Entry 7M7J (electron microscopy, 4.30 A resolution (low resolution: residue-level contacts below are approximate; hydrogen-bond / salt-bridge calls are withheld)); this record covers chains B and D of the 6 polymer chains in the assembly.

== Chain B ==
Molecule: EryAI
Source organism: Saccharopolyspora erythraea
UniProtKB: Q5UNP6 (Q5UNP6_SACER); the construct lacks a stretch of the UniProt sequence, so the offset changes along the chain: 32-1490 = UniProt 557-2015; 1491-1573 = UniProt 3463-3545
Sequence (1593 residues; numbered 1 to 1593; the number before each row is that of its first residue):
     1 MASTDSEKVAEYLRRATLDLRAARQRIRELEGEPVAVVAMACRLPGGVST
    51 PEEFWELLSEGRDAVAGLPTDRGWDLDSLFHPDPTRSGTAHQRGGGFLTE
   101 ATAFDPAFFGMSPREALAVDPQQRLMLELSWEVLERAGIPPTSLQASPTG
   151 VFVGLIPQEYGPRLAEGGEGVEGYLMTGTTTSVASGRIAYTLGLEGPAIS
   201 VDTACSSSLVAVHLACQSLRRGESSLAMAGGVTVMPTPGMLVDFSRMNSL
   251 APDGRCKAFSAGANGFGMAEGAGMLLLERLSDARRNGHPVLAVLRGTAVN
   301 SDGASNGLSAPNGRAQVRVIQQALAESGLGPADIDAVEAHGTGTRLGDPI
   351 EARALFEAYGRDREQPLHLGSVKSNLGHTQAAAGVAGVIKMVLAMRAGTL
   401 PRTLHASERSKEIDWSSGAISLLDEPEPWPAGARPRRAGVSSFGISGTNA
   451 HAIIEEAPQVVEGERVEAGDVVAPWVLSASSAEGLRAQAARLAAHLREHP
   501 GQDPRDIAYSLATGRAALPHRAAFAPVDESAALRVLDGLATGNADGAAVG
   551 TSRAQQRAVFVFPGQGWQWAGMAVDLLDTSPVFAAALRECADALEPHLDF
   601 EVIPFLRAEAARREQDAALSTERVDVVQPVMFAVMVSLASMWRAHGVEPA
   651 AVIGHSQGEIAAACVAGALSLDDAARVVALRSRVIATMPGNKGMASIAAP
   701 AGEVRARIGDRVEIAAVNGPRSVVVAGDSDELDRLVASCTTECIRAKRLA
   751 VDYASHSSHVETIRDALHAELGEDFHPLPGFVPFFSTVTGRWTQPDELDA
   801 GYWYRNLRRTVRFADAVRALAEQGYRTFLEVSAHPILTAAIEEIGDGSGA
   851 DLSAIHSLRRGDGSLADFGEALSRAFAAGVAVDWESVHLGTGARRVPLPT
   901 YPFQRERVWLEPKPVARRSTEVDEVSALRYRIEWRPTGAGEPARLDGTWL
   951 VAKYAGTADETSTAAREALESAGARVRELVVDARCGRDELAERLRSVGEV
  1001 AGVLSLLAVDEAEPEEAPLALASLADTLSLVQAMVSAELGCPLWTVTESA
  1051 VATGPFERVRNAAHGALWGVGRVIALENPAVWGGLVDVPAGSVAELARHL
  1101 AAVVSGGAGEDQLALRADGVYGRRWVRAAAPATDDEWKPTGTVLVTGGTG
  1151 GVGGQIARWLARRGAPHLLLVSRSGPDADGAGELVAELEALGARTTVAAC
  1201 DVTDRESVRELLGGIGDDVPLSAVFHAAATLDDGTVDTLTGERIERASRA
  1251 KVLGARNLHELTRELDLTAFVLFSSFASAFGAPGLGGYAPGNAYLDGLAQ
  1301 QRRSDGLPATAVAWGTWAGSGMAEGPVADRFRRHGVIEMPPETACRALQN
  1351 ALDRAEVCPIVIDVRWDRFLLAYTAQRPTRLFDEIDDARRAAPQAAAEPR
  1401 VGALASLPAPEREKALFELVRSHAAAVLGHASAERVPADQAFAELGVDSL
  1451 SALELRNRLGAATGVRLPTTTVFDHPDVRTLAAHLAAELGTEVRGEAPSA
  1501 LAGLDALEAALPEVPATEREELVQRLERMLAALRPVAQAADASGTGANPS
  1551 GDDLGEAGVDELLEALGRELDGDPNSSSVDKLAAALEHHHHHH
Not modelled in the structure: 913-1593
Construct notes: expression tag (1-31, 1574-1593)

== Chain D ==
Molecule: 1B2 (light chain)
Source organism: Homo sapiens
Sequence (236 residues; each row starts with the number of its first residue):
     1 LFAIPLVVPFYSHSALDVVMTQSPLSLPVTPGEPASISCRSSQSLLHSNG
    51 YNYLDWYLQKPGQSPQLLIYLGSNRASGVPDRFSGSGSGTDFTLKISRVE
   101 AEDVGVYYCMQSLQTPRLTFGPGTKVDIKRTVAAPSVFIFPPSDEQLKSG
   151 TASVVCLLNNFYPRGAKVQWKVDNALQSGNSQESVTEQDSKDSTYSLSST
   201 LTLSKADYEKHKVYACEVTHQGLSSPVTKSFNRGEC
Not modelled in the structure: 1-16, 173-176, 210-214, 232-236
Cystine bridges: Cys39-Cys109, Cys156-Cys216

== Chain B / chain D interface ==
Residue-residue contacts (19):
  Ala10(B) with Asn49(D)
  Leu13(B) with Tyr51(D)
  Arg14(B) with Asn49(D); Tyr51(D)
  Thr17(B) with Asn74(D)
  Leu20(B) with Tyr70(D); Asn74(D)
  Arg21(B) with Ser73(D); Asn74(D)
  Arg24(B) with Arg75(D); Ala76(D); Ser77(D)
  Arg28(B) with Arg75(D); Asp81(D)
  Gly328(B) with Arg98(D)
  Leu329(B) with Arg98(D)
  Gly330(B) with Arg98(D)
  Ala332(B) with Gly32(D)
  Asp333(B) with Arg98(D)
Also at the interface, not in a pair above, chain D (12 interface residues in all): Leu71

== In short ==
13 residues of chain B and 12 residues of chain D are in contact.
Chain B is EryAI (Saccharopolyspora erythraea) and chain D is 1B2 (light chain) (Homo sapiens); the structure,
6-Deoxyerythronolide B synthase (DEBS) module 1 in complex with antibody fragment 1B2: "turnstile closed"
state (TE-free), was determined by electron microscopy, deposited together with 7M7E, 7M7F, 7M7G, 7M7H and
7M7I.
